Entry 7K9X (electron microscopy, 3.80 A resolution); this record covers chains B and A of the 4 polymer chains in the assembly.

Chain B (and A):
Name: Fructose-bisphosphate aldolase A
Organism: Oryctolagus cuniculus
Notes: EC 4.1.2.13; chain A of this document is another copy of the same molecule, construct and numbering; everything in this record applies to it too
UniProt: P00883 (ALDOA_RABIT); residues 1-363 here correspond to UniProt positions 2-364 (UniProt number = residue number + 1)
Amino-acid sequence (363 residues; row label = number of the first residue in the row):
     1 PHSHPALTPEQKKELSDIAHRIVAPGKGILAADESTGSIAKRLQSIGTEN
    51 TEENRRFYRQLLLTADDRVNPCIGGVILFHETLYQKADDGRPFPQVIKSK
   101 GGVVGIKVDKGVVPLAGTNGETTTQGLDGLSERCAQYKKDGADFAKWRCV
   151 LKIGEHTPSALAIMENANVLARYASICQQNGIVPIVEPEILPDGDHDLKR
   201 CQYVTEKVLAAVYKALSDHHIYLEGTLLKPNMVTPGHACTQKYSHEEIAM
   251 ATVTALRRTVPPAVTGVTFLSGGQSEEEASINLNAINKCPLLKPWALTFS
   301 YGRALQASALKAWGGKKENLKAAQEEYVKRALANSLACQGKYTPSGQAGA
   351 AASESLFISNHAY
Not modelled in the structure: 1, 345-363
Swiss-Prot annotation at these positions:
  - active site: E187 (Proton acceptor), K229 (Schiff-base intermediate with dihydroxyacetone-P)
  - binding site (beta-D-fructose 1,6-bisphosphate): R42, S271 to G273, S300, R303
  - site: C72 (Essential for substrate cleavage), K107 (Essential for substrate cleavage), K146 (Alkylation inactivates the enzyme), H361 (Alkylation inactivates the enzyme), Y363 (Necessary for preference for fructose 1,6-bisphosphate over fructose 1-phosphate)
  - modified residue: T8 (Phosphothreonine), S35 (Phosphoserine), S38 (Phosphoserine), K41 (N6-acetyllysine), S45 (Phosphoserine), K98 (N6-(2-hydroxyisobutyryl)lysine), K107 (N6-acetyllysine), K110 (N6-acetyllysine), S131 (Phosphoserine), K146 (N6-(2-hydroxyisobutyryl)lysine), S271 (Phosphoserine), K311 (N6-malonyllysine), K329 (N6-acetyllysine), N360 (Deamidated asparagine)
  - cross-link: K41 (Glycyl lysine isopeptide (Lys-Gly) (interchain with G-Cter in SUMO1))

How chain B and chain A interact:
Pairs across the interface (28; chain B residue first):
  Y203(B) with H220(A)
  K207(B) with S217(A), hydrogen bond (side chain-backbone); H220(A), hydrogen bond
  A210(B) with S217(A)
  K214(B) with K214(A)
  S217(B) with K207(A), hydrogen bond (backbone-side chain); A210(A)
  H220(B) with Y203(A); K207(A), hydrogen bond
  Y222(B) with R258(A)
  E224(B) with R258(A), salt bridge
  T254(B) with E224(A)
  R257(B) with P261(A); P262(A), hydrogen bond (side chain-backbone); A263(A), hydrogen bond (backbone-backbone)
  R258(B) with Y222(A); E224(A), salt bridge; P261(A)
  T259(B) with P261(A)
  V260(B) with P262(A)
  P261(B) with R257(A); R258(A); T259(A)
  P262(B) with R257(A), hydrogen bond (backbone-side chain); V260(A)
  A263(B) with R257(A), hydrogen bond (backbone-backbone); R258(A)
  P294(B) with P294(A), hydrophobic
Also at the interface, not in a pair above, chain B (22 interface residues in all): S3, E206, A211, L223, W295
Also at the interface, not in a pair above, chain A (23 interface residues in all): H2, S3, A211, D218, L223, T254, W295

Summary:
22 residues of chain B and 23 residues of chain A are in contact, with 8 hydrogen bonds and 2 salt bridges.
Polar contacts include E224(B)-R258(A), K207(B)-S217(A) and K207(B)-H220(A).
Both chains are Fructose-bisphosphate aldolase A (Oryctolagus cuniculus). Entry 7K9X (Aldolase, rabbit muscle
(beam-tilt refinement x1)) was determined by electron microscopy (same publication as 7K9L, 7KA2, 7KA3 and
7KA4).
